8AP6 - chains P and R of the 80 polymer chains in the assembly; structure by electron microscopy, 3.20 A resolution.

Chain P:
Protein: subunit-b
From: Trypanosoma brucei brucei
Reference sequence: C9ZLR9 (C9ZLR9_TRYB9); residues 1-105 here correspond to UniProt positions 65-169 (UniProt number = residue number + 64)
Sequence (105 residues; numbered 1 to 105; the number before each row is that of its first residue):
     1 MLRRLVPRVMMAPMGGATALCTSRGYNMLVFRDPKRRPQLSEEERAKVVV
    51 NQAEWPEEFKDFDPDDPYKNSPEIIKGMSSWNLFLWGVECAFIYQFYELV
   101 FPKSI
Unresolved in the structure: 1-25
Ligand contacts:
  - 1,2-diacyl-sn-glycero-3-phosphocholine (PC1), molecule 1: Leu29, Val30, Phe31
  - 1,2-diacyl-sn-glycero-3-phosphocholine (PC1), molecule 2: Leu83, Trp86, Cys90, Ile93, Tyr94, Gln95, Tyr97, Glu98

Chain R:
Protein: ATPEG4
From: Trypanosoma brucei brucei
Sequence (62 residues; row label = number of the first residue in the row):
     1 MLLGGFVPRRFSQFNRDPCWMFFIFSVGFWLGEYPAMMIKYNARDLVYDP
    51 HRYVWSHHDDHH
Ligand contacts:
  - 1,2-diacyl-sn-glycero-3-phosphocholine (PC1), molecule 1: Met1, Leu2, Phe23, Ser26, Trp30, Glu33, Tyr34, Met37
  - 1,2-diacyl-sn-glycero-3-phosphocholine (PC1), molecule 2: Pro18, Met21, Phe22, Phe25

How chain P and chain R interact:
Contacting residue pairs (60):
  Tyr26(P) with Val7(R), hydrogen bond (side chain-backbone); Pro8(R); Arg9(R)
  Met28(P) with Val7(R), hydrophobic; Pro8(R); Arg9(R)
  Phe31(P) with Val7(R); Trp20(R), hydrophobic
  Arg32(P) with Val7(R)
  Asp65(P) with Arg9(R), salt bridge
  Asp66(P) with Arg10(R), salt bridge; Gln13(R), hydrogen bond
  Tyr68(P) with Phe6(R), hydrophobic; Val7(R); Gln13(R); Arg16(R), hydrogen bond (backbone-side chain)
  Lys69(P) with Gln13(R); Arg16(R), hydrogen bond (backbone-side chain)
  Ser71(P) with Arg16(R), hydrogen bond (backbone-side chain)
  Pro72(P) with Arg16(R)
  Glu73(P) with Asn15(R), hydrogen bond
  Ile74(P) with Asn15(R), hydrogen bond (backbone-backbone); Arg16(R); Asp17(R); Pro18(R); Met21(R), hydrophobic
  Ile75(P) with Met21(R), hydrophobic
  Met78(P) with Asn15(R), hydrogen bond (backbone-side chain)
  Ser80(P) with Phe11(R), hydrogen bond (side chain-backbone); Ser12(R), hydrogen bond (side chain-backbone); Phe14(R), hydrogen bond (side chain-backbone); Asn15(R), hydrogen bond (side chain-backbone)
  Trp81(P) with Phe11(R)
  Leu83(P) with Met21(R), hydrophobic; Ile24(R), hydrophobic; Phe25(R)
  Phe84(P) with Phe11(R), hydrophobic; Ile24(R); Val27(R), hydrophobic; Gly28(R); Leu31(R), hydrophobic
  Trp86(P) with Phe25(R), hydrophobic
  Gly87(P) with Phe25(R); Gly28(R); Phe29(R)
  Val88(P) with Gly28(R); Phe29(R)
  Cys90(P) with Phe25(R), hydrophobic; Phe29(R)
  Ala91(P) with Phe29(R); Glu33(R)
  Phe92(P) with Gly32(R); Ala36(R), hydrophobic
  Gln95(P) with Glu33(R); Met37(R); Lys40(R), hydrogen bond (backbone-side chain); Tyr41(R)
  Phe96(P) with Ala36(R); Ile39(R), hydrophobic
  Glu98(P) with Lys40(R), salt bridge
Also at the interface, not in a pair above, chain P (34 interface residues in all): Val30, Asp33, Pro34, Asn70, Ser79, Tyr94, Leu99
Also at the interface, not in a pair above, chain R (33 interface residues in all): Leu2, Leu3, Gly4, Gly5, Pro35

Summary:
Chain P and chain R form an interface of 34 and 33 residues respectively, with 13 hydrogen bonds and 3 salt
bridges. Polar pairs include Asp65(P)-Arg9(R), Asp66(P)-Arg10(R) and Glu98(P)-Lys40(R).
1,2-diacyl-sn-glycero-3-phosphocholine is bound between chain P and chain R.
Chain P is subunit-b and chain R is ATPEG4, both from Trypanosoma brucei brucei; the structure, Trypanosoma
brucei mitochondrial F1Fo ATP synthase dimer, was determined by electron microscopy (same publication as 8AP7,
8AP8, 8AP9, 8APA, 8APB, 8APC and 7 further entries).
